9EGD - chains A and B; structure by X-ray diffraction, 3.15 A resolution.

== Chain A (and B) ==
Molecule: THIF-type NAD/FAD binding fold domain-containing protein
Source organism: Tenacibaculum discolor
Notes: chain B of this document is another copy of the same molecule, construct and numbering; everything in this record applies to it too
Reference sequence: A0A2G1BYE5 (A0A2G1BYE5_9FLAO); residues 1-250 here = UniProt positions 1-250
Amino-acid sequence (264 residues; each row starts with the number of its first residue; numbers below 1 keep their minus sign (Met-13 is residue -13)):
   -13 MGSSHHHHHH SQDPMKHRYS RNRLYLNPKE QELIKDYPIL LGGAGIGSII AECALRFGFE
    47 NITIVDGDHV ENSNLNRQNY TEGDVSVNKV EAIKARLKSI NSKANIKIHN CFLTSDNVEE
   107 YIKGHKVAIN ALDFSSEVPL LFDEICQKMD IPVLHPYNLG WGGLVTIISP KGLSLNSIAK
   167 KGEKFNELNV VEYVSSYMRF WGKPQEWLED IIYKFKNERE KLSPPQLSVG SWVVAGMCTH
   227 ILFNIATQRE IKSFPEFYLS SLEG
Disordered / not traced: -13 to 0
Construct notes: initiating methionine (-13); expression tag (-12 to 0); conflict Asn58 (Asp in A0A2G1BYE5), Ala165 (Ser in A0A2G1BYE5), Lys166 (Arg in A0A2G1BYE5)
Ligand contacts: A1BIH / adenosine monophosphate: Gly29, Gly31, Ile32, Asp52, Gly53, Asp54, Arg63, Gln64, Lys75, Phe98, Leu99, Asn116, Ala117, Leu118, Asp119, Phe120, Ser121, Ser122, Val124, His141, Pro142, Tyr143, Asn144, Leu145, Glu173, Leu174, Val177, Ile197, Phe201, Pro210, Gln212

== Chain A / chain B interface ==
Residue-residue contacts (124):
  His3(A) - Asn58(B)
  His3(A) - Ser59(B)
  Arg4(A) - Asn58(B)
  Arg4(A) - Asn62(B)  hydrogen bond (backbone-side chain)
  Arg4(A) - Glu68(B)  salt bridge
  Arg7(A) - Ser59(B)  hydrogen bond
  Arg7(A) - Asn62(B)
  Arg7(A) - Arg63(B)
  Arg7(A) - Ser209(B)
  Arg7(A) - Pro211(B)
  Arg7(A) - Gln212(B)  hydrogen bond (backbone-backbone)
  Asn8(A) - Asn62(B)
  Asn8(A) - Gln212(B)
  Asn8(A) - Leu213(B)
  Arg9(A) - Phe201(B)
  Arg9(A) - Glu204(B)  salt bridge
  Arg9(A) - Leu208(B)
  Arg9(A) - Ser209(B)  hydrogen bond (side chain-backbone)
  Arg9(A) - Pro211(B)
  Leu10(A) - Ile197(B)  hydrophobic
  Leu10(A) - Phe201(B)  hydrophobic
  Leu10(A) - Glu204(B)
  Leu10(A) - Pro211(B)  hydrophobic
  Tyr11(A) - Leu145(B)  hydrogen bond (side chain-backbone)
  Tyr11(A) - Gly146(B)  hydrogen bond (side chain-backbone)
  Tyr11(A) - Trp147(B)
  Tyr11(A) - Ile197(B)  hydrophobic
  Tyr11(A) - Pro211(B)
  Tyr11(A) - Leu213(B)  hydrophobic
  Ile35(A) - Trp218(B)
  Glu38(A) - Trp218(B)
  Cys39(A) - Ser214(B)  hydrogen bond (backbone-side chain)
  Cys39(A) - Trp218(B)
  Arg42(A) - Leu61(B)  hydrogen bond (side chain-backbone)
  Arg42(A) - Asn62(B)
  Arg42(A) - Gln64(B)  hydrogen bond (side chain-backbone)
  Arg42(A) - Tyr66(B)  hydrogen bond (side chain-backbone)
  Arg42(A) - Trp218(B)
  Phe43(A) - Trp147(B)  hydrophobic
  Phe43(A) - Leu213(B)  hydrophobic
  Phe43(A) - Ser214(B)
  Asn58(A) - His3(B)
  Asn58(A) - Arg4(B)
  Ser59(A) - His3(B)
  Ser59(A) - Arg7(B)
  Leu61(A) - Arg42(B)  hydrogen bond (backbone-side chain)
  Asn62(A) - Arg4(B)
  Asn62(A) - Arg7(B)
  Asn62(A) - Asn8(B)  hydrogen bond
  Asn62(A) - Arg42(B)
  Arg63(A) - Arg7(B)
  Gln64(A) - Arg42(B)  hydrogen bond (backbone-side chain)
  Asn65(A) - Arg82(B)  hydrogen bond
  Tyr66(A) - Arg42(B)  hydrogen bond (backbone-side chain)
  Thr67(A) - Arg82(B)
  Thr67(A) - Ser85(B)
  Glu68(A) - Arg4(B)  salt bridge
  Glu68(A) - Ser85(B)  hydrogen bond (backbone-backbone)
  Glu68(A) - Ile86(B)
  Glu68(A) - Asn87(B)
  Glu68(A) - Ser88(B)  hydrogen bond
  Arg82(A) - Asn65(B)  hydrogen bond
  Arg82(A) - Thr67(B)
  Arg82(A) - Arg82(B)
  Ser85(A) - Thr67(B)
  Ser85(A) - Glu68(B)  hydrogen bond (backbone-backbone)
  Ile86(A) - Glu68(B)
  Asn87(A) - Glu68(B)
  Ser88(A) - Glu68(B)  hydrogen bond
  Leu145(A) - Tyr11(B)  hydrogen bond (backbone-side chain)
  Gly146(A) - Tyr11(B)  hydrogen bond (backbone-side chain)
  Trp147(A) - Tyr11(B)
  Trp147(A) - Phe43(B)  hydrophobic
  Trp147(A) - His226(B)
  Trp147(A) - Phe229(B)  hydrophobic
  Ile197(A) - Leu10(B)  hydrophobic
  Ile197(A) - Tyr11(B)
  Phe201(A) - Arg9(B)
  Phe201(A) - Leu10(B)  hydrophobic
  Glu204(A) - Arg9(B)  salt bridge
  Glu204(A) - Leu10(B)
  Leu208(A) - Arg9(B)
  Ser209(A) - Arg7(B)
  Ser209(A) - Arg9(B)  hydrogen bond (backbone-side chain)
  Pro210(A) - Arg7(B)
  Pro211(A) - Arg7(B)
  Pro211(A) - Arg9(B)
  Pro211(A) - Tyr11(B)
  Gln212(A) - Arg7(B)  hydrogen bond (backbone-backbone)
  Gln212(A) - Asn8(B)
  Leu213(A) - Asn8(B)
  Leu213(A) - Tyr11(B)  hydrophobic
  Leu213(A) - Leu12(B)  hydrophobic
  Ser214(A) - Cys39(B)  hydrogen bond (side chain-backbone)
  Ser214(A) - Phe43(B)
  Val215(A) - Phe43(B)  hydrophobic
  Val215(A) - Gly222(B)
  Trp218(A) - Ile35(B)
  Trp218(A) - Glu38(B)
  Trp218(A) - Cys39(B)  hydrophobic
  Trp218(A) - Arg42(B)
  Trp218(A) - Trp218(B)
  Trp218(A) - Ala221(B)
  Ala221(A) - Trp218(B)
  Gly222(A) - Val215(B)
  Met223(A) - Leu248(B)  hydrophobic
  Thr225(A) - Val215(B)
  His226(A) - Trp147(B)
  His226(A) - Val215(B)
  His226(A) - Leu248(B)
  His226(A) - Glu249(B)  salt bridge
  Ile227(A) - Leu248(B)  hydrophobic
  Phe229(A) - Trp147(B)  hydrophobic
  Tyr244(A) - Leu248(B)  hydrophobic
  Leu245(A) - Gly250(B)
  Ser246(A) - Ser246(B)  hydrogen bond
  Ser246(A) - Ser247(B)
  Ser247(A) - Ser246(B)
  Leu248(A) - Met223(B)
  Leu248(A) - His226(B)
  Leu248(A) - Ile227(B)  hydrophobic
  Leu248(A) - Tyr244(B)
  Gly250(A) - Ser246(B)
  Gly250(A) - Gly250(B)
Also at the interface, not in a pair above, chain A (63 interface residues in all): Tyr5, Ser6, Leu12, Glu57, Asn144, Lys200, Val219, Glu249
Also at the interface, not in a pair above, chain B (63 interface residues in all): Tyr5, Ser6, Gly69, Lys200, Pro210, Val219, Thr225, Asn230, Leu245

== Overview ==
Chain A and chain B each contribute 63 residues to their interface; the contacts include 26 hydrogen bonds and
5 salt bridges. Polar pairs include Arg4(A)-Glu68(B), Arg9(A)-Glu204(B) and His226(A)-Glu249(B). Chain A binds
A1BIH / adenosine monophosphate.
Chain A and chain B are both THIF-type NAD/FAD binding fold domain-containing protein (Tenacibaculum
discolor); the structure, AclA from Tenacibaculum discolor in complex with intermediate formed by C8-Lysine
attack on ADP, was determined by X-ray diffraction, deposited together with 9EGB and 9EGC.
